Entry 1IZ1 (X-ray diffraction, 2.50 A resolution); this record covers chains B and P of the 4 polymer chains in the assembly.

Chain B (and P):
Protein: LysR-type regulatory protein
Organism: Cupriavidus necator
Notes: chain P of this document is another copy of the same molecule, construct and numbering; everything in this record applies to it too
UniProt: Q9WXC7 (Q9WXC7_ALCEU); residues 1-294 here = UniProt positions 1-294
Chain sequence (294 residues; row label = number of the first residue in the row):
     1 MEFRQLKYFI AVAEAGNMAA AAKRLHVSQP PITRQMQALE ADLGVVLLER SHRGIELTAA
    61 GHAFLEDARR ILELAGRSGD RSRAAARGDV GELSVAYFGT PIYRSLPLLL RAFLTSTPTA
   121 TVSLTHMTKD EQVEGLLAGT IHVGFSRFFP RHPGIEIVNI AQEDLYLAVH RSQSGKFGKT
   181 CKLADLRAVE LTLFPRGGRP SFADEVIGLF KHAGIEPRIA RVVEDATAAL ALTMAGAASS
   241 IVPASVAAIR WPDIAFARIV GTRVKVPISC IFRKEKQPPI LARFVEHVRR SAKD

Interface between chain B and chain P:
Pairs across the interface (47; chain B residue first):
  Tyr97(B) with Glu224(P); Thr227(P)
  Ile102(B) with Thr227(P); Ala231(P), hydrophobic
  Tyr103(B) with Met234(P)
  Arg104(B) with Met234(P); Pro252(P), hydrogen bond (side chain-backbone); Asp253(P), salt bridge
  Pro107(B) with Met234(P), hydrophobic; Ala235(P)
  Arg111(B) with Ala235(P)
  Leu114(B) with Ala237(P), hydrophobic
  Val122(B) with Arg221(P), hydrogen bond (backbone-side chain)
  Leu124(B) with Leu232(P), hydrophobic
  Thr125(B) with Glu224(P)
  His126(B) with Glu224(P), hydrogen bond (backbone-side chain)
  His170(B) with Arg111(P)
  Arg221(B) with Val122(P), hydrogen bond (side chain-backbone)
  Glu224(B) with Leu124(P); Thr125(P); His126(P), hydrogen bond (side chain-backbone)
  Thr227(B) with Tyr97(P); Ile102(P)
  Ala228(B) with Leu124(P)
  Ala231(B) with Ile102(P), hydrophobic; Pro107(P); Leu124(P), hydrophobic
  Leu232(B) with Val122(P), hydrophobic; Leu124(P), hydrophobic
  Met234(B) with Tyr103(P); Arg104(P), hydrogen bond; Pro107(P), hydrophobic
  Ala235(B) with Pro107(P); Arg111(P)
  Ala237(B) with Leu114(P), hydrophobic
  Ala248(B) with Pro252(P)
  Ile249(B) with Ile249(P), hydrophobic; Arg250(P); Trp251(P), hydrophobic; Pro252(P)
  Arg250(B) with Ile249(P); Arg250(P), hydrogen bond (backbone-backbone)
  Trp251(B) with Ile249(P), hydrophobic
  Pro252(B) with Arg104(P); Ala248(P); Ile249(P)
  Asp253(B) with Arg104(P), salt bridge
Also at the interface, not in a pair above, chain B (31 interface residues in all): Leu108, Leu110, Asp225, Gly236
Also at the interface, not in a pair above, chain P (30 interface residues in all): Leu108, Leu110, His170, Asp225, Ala228

Overview:
Chain B and chain P form an interface of 31 and 30 residues respectively, with 7 hydrogen bonds and 2 salt
bridges. Polar contacts include Arg104(B)-Asp253(P), Arg104(B)-Pro252(P) and Val122(B)-Arg221(P).
Chain B and chain P are both LysR-type regulatory protein (Cupriavidus necator); the structure, Crystal
structure of cbnr, a lysr family transcriptional regulator, was determined by X-ray diffraction together with
1IXC from the same study.
